Entry 2DE7 (X-ray diffraction, 2.00 A resolution); this record covers chains A and B of the 6 polymer chains in the assembly.

Chain A (and B):
Molecule: terminal oxygenase component of carbazole
Notes: EC 1.14.12.-; chain B of this document is another copy of the same molecule, construct and numbering; everything in this record applies to it too
Amino-acid sequence (392 residues; each row starts with the number of its first residue):
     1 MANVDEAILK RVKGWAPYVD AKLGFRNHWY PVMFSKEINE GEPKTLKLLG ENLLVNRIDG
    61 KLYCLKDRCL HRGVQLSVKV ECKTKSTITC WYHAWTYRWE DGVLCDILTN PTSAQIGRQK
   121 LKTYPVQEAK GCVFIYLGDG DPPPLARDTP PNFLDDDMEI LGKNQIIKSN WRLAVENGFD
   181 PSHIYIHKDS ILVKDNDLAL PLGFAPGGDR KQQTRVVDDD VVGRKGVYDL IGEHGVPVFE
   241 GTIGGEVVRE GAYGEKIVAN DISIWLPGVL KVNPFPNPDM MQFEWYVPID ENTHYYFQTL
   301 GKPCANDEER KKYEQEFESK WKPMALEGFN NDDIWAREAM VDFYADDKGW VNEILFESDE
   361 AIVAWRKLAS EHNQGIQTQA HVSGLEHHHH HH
Unresolved in the structure: 390-392 (chain B: 389-392)
Construct notes: expression tag (385-392)
Metal / ion sites: 2Fe-2S cluster Fe: C69, H71, C90, H93; Fe2+: H183, H187, D333
Ligand contacts: 2Fe-2S cluster (FES): C69, H71, R72, V74, C90, Y92, H93, A94, W95

Chain A / chain B interface:
Contacting residue pairs (80; chain A residue first):
  R11(A) - H387(B)
  R11(A) - H388(B)
  E176(A) - R72(B)  salt bridge
  N177(A) - Y92(B)  hydrogen bond
  D180(A) - H93(B)  salt bridge
  S182(A) - H93(B)
  S182(A) - T109(B)
  H183(A) - Y92(B)
  H183(A) - H93(B)
  Y185(A) - E81(B)  hydrogen bond
  Y185(A) - K83(B)
  Y185(A) - T89(B)
  Y185(A) - C90(B)
  Y185(A) - W91(B)
  Y185(A) - Y92(B)
  Y185(A) - A94(B)
  Y185(A) - L108(B)
  Y185(A) - T109(B)
  I186(A) - W91(B)
  I186(A) - Y92(B)
  K188(A) - K79(B)
  K188(A) - E81(B)  salt bridge
  L202(A) - T109(B)
  G203(A) - T109(B)
  F204(A) - T109(B)  hydrogen bond (backbone-backbone)
  F204(A) - N110(B)
  A205(A) - N110(B)
  A205(A) - T112(B)
  P206(A) - N110(B)
  V238(A) - L108(B)
  V238(A) - P111(B)
  G241(A) - L108(B)
  T242(A) - D106(B)
  T242(A) - L108(B)
  I243(A) - K83(B)
  I243(A) - T84(B)
  I243(A) - T87(B)
  I243(A) - T89(B)
  I243(A) - T96(B)
  I243(A) - D106(B)
  I243(A) - L108(B)  hydrophobic
  G244(A) - D106(B)  hydrogen bond (backbone-side chain)
  V248(A) - K83(B)
  V248(A) - T84(B)
  W335(A) - V78(B)  hydrophobic
  W335(A) - K79(B)
  W335(A) - W91(B)  hydrophobic
  A336(A) - W91(B)  hydrophobic
  A339(A) - V74(B)
  A339(A) - W91(B)  hydrophobic
  M340(A) - R72(B)
  M340(A) - V74(B)  hydrophobic
  M340(A) - Y92(B)
  F343(A) - R68(B)
  F343(A) - R72(B)
  F343(A) - G73(B)
  Y344(A) - R72(B)  hydrogen bond
  D346(A) - S383(B)
  K348(A) - S383(B)
  K348(A) - E386(B)  salt bridge
  N352(A) - S383(B)  hydrogen bond (side chain-backbone)
  E353(A) - H71(B)
  I354(A) - L70(B)  hydrogen bond (backbone-backbone)
  I354(A) - H71(B)  hydrogen bond (backbone-backbone)
  I354(A) - W95(B)
  I354(A) - Q115(B)
  I354(A) - Q119(B)
  L355(A) - Q115(B)  hydrogen bond (backbone-side chain)
  F356(A) - H71(B)
  F356(A) - W95(B)
  F356(A) - I107(B)  hydrophobic
  F356(A) - T109(B)
  F356(A) - S113(B)
  F356(A) - Q115(B)
  E357(A) - N110(B)
  E357(A) - S113(B)  hydrogen bond
  E357(A) - A114(B)  hydrogen bond (side chain-backbone)
  D359(A) - H71(B)  salt bridge
  I362(A) - R72(B)
  R366(A) - R72(B)
Other interface residues (no listed pair), chain A (38 interface residues in all): D342
Other interface residues (no listed pair), chain B (37 interface residues in all): Q75, G384

Overview:
The interface between chain A and chain B involves 38 residues on one side and 37 on the other, with 11
hydrogen bonds and 5 salt bridges. Polar contacts include E176(A)-R72(B), D180(A)-H93(B) and K188(A)-E81(B).
Bound to chain A: 2Fe-2S cluster.
Both chains are terminal oxygenase component of carbazole. Entry 2DE7 (The substrate-bound complex between
oxygenase and ferredoxin in carbazole 1,9a-dioxygenase) was determined by X-ray diffraction together with 2DE5
and 2DE6 from the same study.
